9B8C - chains C and E of the 14 polymer chains in the assembly; structure by electron microscopy, 3.30 A resolution.

Chain C:
Name: Envelope glycoprotein gp120
From: Human immunodeficiency virus 1
UniProt: Q2N0S6 (Q2N0S6_9HIV1); aligned to UniProt positions 30-496 over residues 31-507 (the alignment contains insertions or deletions, so no single offset holds)
Amino-acid sequence (467 residues; each row starts with the number of its first residue; note: 10 numbers in that range are skipped by the numbering (no residue carries them; nothing is unmodelled there)):
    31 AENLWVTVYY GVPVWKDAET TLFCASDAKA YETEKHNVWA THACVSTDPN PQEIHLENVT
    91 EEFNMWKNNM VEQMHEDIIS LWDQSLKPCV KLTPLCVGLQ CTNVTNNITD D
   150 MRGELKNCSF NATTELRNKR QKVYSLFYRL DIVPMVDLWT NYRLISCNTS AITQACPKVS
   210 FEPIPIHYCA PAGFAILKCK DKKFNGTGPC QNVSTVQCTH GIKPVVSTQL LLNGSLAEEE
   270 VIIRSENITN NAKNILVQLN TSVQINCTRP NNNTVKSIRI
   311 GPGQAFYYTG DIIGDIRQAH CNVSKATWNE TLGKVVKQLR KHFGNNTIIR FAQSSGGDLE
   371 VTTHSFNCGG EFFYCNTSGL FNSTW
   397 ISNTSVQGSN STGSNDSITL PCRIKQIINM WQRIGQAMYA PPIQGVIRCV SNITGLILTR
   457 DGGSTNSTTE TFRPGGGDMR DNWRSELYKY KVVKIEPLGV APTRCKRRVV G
Unresolved in the structure: 31-32, 57-76, 397-412, 505-507
Sequence notes: conflict Ser76 (Pro75 in Q2N0S6), Glu106 (Thr105 in Q2N0S6), Gly128 (Thr127 in Q2N0S6), 22 further conflict positions vs the reference (Q2N0S6) not listed
Disulfide bonds: Cys119-Cys205, Cys126-Cys196, Cys131-Cys157, Cys218-Cys247, Cys228-Cys239, Cys296-Cys331, Cys378-Cys445, Cys385-Cys418
Glycans and other covalent adducts: N-acetylglucosamine (NAG) linked to Asn88, Asn133, Asn156, Asn160, Asn197, Asn234, Asn241, Asn262, Asn276, Asn289, Asn295, Asn301, Asn332, Asn386, Asn448
Reported in the primary citation:
  - post-translational modification sites: Asn160
  - mutagenesis - R169E/K171E: abolished binding to long-HCDR3 Apex bnAbs

Chain E:
Name: Transmembrane protein gp41
From: Human immunodeficiency virus 1
UniProt: Q2N0S6 (Q2N0S6_9HIV1); residues 512-664 here correspond to UniProt positions 509-661 (UniProt number = residue number - 3)
Amino-acid sequence (153 residues; row label = number of the first residue in the row):
   512 AVGIGAVSLG FLGAAGSTMG AASMTLTVQA RNLLSGIVQQ QSNLLRAPEP QQHLLKDTHW
   572 GIKQLQARVL AVEHYLRDQQ LLGIWGCSGK LICCTNVPWN SSWSNRNLSE IWDNMTWLQW
   632 DKEISNYTQI IYGLLEESQN QQEKNEQDLL ALD
Unresolved in the structure: 512-518, 546-571
Sequence notes: conflict Ser519 (Phe516 in Q2N0S6), Pro559 (Ile556 in Q2N0S6), Pro561 (Ala558 in Q2N0S6), Asp568 (Leu565 in Q2N0S6), His570 (Val567 in Q2N0S6), His585 (Arg582 in Q2N0S6), Cys605 (Thr602 in Q2N0S6)
Disulfide bonds: Cys598-Cys604
Glycans and other covalent adducts: N-acetylglucosamine (NAG) linked to Asn611, Asn618, Asn637

Interface between chain C and chain E:
Contacting residue pairs (100):
  Leu34(C) with Pro609(E); Trp610(E), hydrogen bond (backbone-backbone); Leu619(E), hydrophobic
  Trp35(C) with Asn607(E); Val608(E); Pro609(E); Trp610(E)
  Val36(C) with Thr606(E), hydrogen bond (backbone-side chain); Val608(E), hydrogen bond (backbone-backbone); Pro609(E); Trp610(E), hydrophobic; Trp614(E), hydrophobic; Ile642(E), hydrophobic
  Thr37(C) with Cys604(E)
  Val38(C) with Leu593(E), hydrophobic; Trp596(E), hydrophobic; Leu602(E); Ile603(E); Cys604(E), hydrogen bond (backbone-backbone); Leu646(E), hydrophobic
  Tyr39(C) with Leu537(E), hydrophobic; Leu602(E); Ile603(E), hydrophobic; Trp623(E); Trp628(E), hydrophobic
  Tyr40(C) with Leu537(E); Leu544(E); Tyr586(E); Asp589(E); Gln590(E), hydrogen bond; Leu593(E), hydrophobic; Leu602(E), hydrogen bond (backbone-backbone)
  Gly41(C) with Leu537(E); Gln540(E)
  Val42(C) with Trp628(E), hydrophobic
  Pro43(C) with Leu523(E), hydrophobic; Ala526(E); Ala533(E), hydrophobic
  Val44(C) with Trp628(E); Leu629(E)
  Trp45(C) with Leu523(E), hydrophobic; Ala526(E), hydrophobic; Leu629(E)
  Lys46(C) with Asp632(E), salt bridge
  Thr50(C) with Leu581(E)
  Thr51(C) with Lys574(E)
  Phe53(C) with Gln575(E); Ala578(E), hydrophobic
  Ile84(C) with Leu520(E); Phe522(E); Gly524(E)
  Leu86(C) with Leu523(E)
  Glu87(C) with Gly527(E)
  Asn88(C) with Gly527(E)
  Val89(C) with Gly527(E)
  Asp107(C) with Lys574(E), salt bridge
  Pro220(C) with Ala578(E), hydrophobic
  Ala221(C) with Leu544(E); Leu545(E); Ala582(E)
  Gly222(C) with Asn543(E); Leu544(E)
  Phe223(C) with Leu581(E), hydrophobic
  Ala224(C) with Phe522(E), hydrophobic
  Thr244(C) with Phe522(E); Leu523(E)
  Lys490(C) with His585(E)
  Ile491(C) with Phe522(E), hydrophobic; Leu523(E), hydrophobic
  Pro493(C) with Leu544(E), hydrophobic; Asp589(E)
  Leu494(C) with Asp589(E); Leu592(E), hydrophobic; Leu593(E), hydrophobic
  Val496(C) with Trp628(E); Trp631(E), hydrogen bond (backbone-side chain); Ile635(E), hydrophobic; Ile642(E), hydrophobic
  Ala497(C) with Met530(E), hydrophobic; Trp623(E), hydrophobic; Trp628(E), hydrophobic
  Pro498(C) with Trp610(E), hydrophobic; Leu619(E); Ile622(E), hydrophobic; Trp623(E), hydrogen bond (backbone-side chain); Trp631(E)
  Thr499(C) with Leu619(E); Trp623(E)
  Arg500(C) with Leu619(E)
  Cys501(C) with Cys605(E), disulfide; Thr606(E)
  Lys502(C) with Thr606(E); Asn607(E)
  Arg503(C) with Trp596(E), hydrogen bond (side chain-backbone); Gly597(E); Cys605(E); Thr606(E), hydrogen bond (backbone-backbone); Asn607(E), hydrogen bond (backbone-side chain); Gln650(E), hydrogen bond; Gln653(E), hydrogen bond
Also at the interface, not in a pair above, chain C (43 interface residues in all): His85, Gly495, Arg504
Also at the interface, not in a pair above, chain E (58 interface residues in all): Gly521, Ala525, Ser534, Ala541, Arg579, Cys598, Lys601, Arg617, Tyr643, Leu660
Cross-chain cystine bridges: Cys501(C)-Cys605(E)

Summary:
The interface between chain C and chain E involves 43 residues on one side and 58 on the other, with 1
disulfide bond, 13 hydrogen bonds and 2 salt bridges. Polar pairs include Lys46(C)-Asp632(E),
Asp107(C)-Lys574(E) and Val36(C)-Thr606(E). From the paper: R169E/K171E of chain C abolish binding to
long-HCDR3 Apex bnAbs; a modification site at Asn160(C).
Here chain C is Envelope glycoprotein gp120 and chain E is Transmembrane protein gp41, both from Human
immunodeficiency virus 1. Entry 9B8C (RM018 Fab in complex with Apex GT 6.2 trimer and RM20A3 Fab) was
determined by electron microscopy (same publication as 9MPX, 9MQG, 9B8B, 9MPB and 9MPC).
